Entry 7VR7 (electron microscopy, 3.49 A resolution); this record covers chain A.

# Chain A
Name: Excitatory amino acid transporter 2
From: Homo sapiens
Reference sequence: P43004 (EAA2_HUMAN); residues 1-574 here = UniProt positions 1-574
Amino-acid sequence (581 residues; each row starts with the number of its first residue):
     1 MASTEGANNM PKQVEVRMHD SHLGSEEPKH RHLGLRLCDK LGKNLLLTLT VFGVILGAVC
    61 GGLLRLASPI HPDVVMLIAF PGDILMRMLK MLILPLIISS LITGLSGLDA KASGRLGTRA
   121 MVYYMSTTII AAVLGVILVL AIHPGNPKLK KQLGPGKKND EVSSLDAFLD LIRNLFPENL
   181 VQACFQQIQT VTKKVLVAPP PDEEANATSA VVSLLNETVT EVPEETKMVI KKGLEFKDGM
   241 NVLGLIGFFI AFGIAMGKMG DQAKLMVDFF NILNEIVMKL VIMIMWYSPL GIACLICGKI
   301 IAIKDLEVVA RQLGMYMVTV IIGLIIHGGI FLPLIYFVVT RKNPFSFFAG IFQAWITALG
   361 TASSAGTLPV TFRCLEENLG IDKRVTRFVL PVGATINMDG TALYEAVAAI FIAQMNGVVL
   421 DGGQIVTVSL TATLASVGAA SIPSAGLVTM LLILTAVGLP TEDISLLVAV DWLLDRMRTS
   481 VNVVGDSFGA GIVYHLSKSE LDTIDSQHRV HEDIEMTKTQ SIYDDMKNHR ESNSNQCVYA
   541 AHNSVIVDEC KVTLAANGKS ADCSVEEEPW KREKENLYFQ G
Disordered / not traced: 1-43, 110-113, 148-162, 194-229, 501-581
Construct notes: expression tag (575-581)
Ligand contacts:
  - 9Z9 ((3beta,14beta,17beta,25R)-3-[4-methoxy-3-(methoxymethyl)butoxy]spirost-5-en): L96, I97, S100, L101, G104, L105, L108, D109, M121, I246, F388, V392, I396, L434, A435, V437, G438, S441, I442, V448, T449, L452
  - way-213613 (GJ0; (2S)-2-azanyl-4-[[4-[2-bromanyl-4,5-bis(fluoranyl)phenoxy]phenyl]amino]-4-oxidanylidene-butanoic acid): A362, S363, S364, M398, T401, Y404, A439, G446, L447, M450, I464, L467, V468, D471, D475, R478, T479, N482
  - 1,2-diacyl-sn-glycero-3-phosphocholine (PC1), molecule 1: L77, F80, P81, I84, M88, M91, F176, G247, F248, A251, I254, L280, M283, I284, W286, Y287
  - 1,2-diacyl-sn-glycero-3-phosphocholine (PC1), molecule 2: I129, V133, I137, I425, V426, L430
Swiss-Prot annotation at these positions:
  - binding site (L-aspartate): A362 to S364, T401, I442 to G446, D475, N482
  - binding site (Na(+)): G393, T395, N397, N482, D486
  - modified residue: S3 (Phosphoserine), S21 (Phosphoserine), S25 (Phosphoserine), S506 (Phosphoserine), S521 (Phosphoserine), S532 (Phosphoserine), S534 (Phosphoserine), Y539 (Phosphotyrosine), S544 (Phosphoserine), S560 (Phosphoserine), S564 (Phosphoserine)
  - lipidation: C38 (S-palmitoyl cysteine)
  - glycosylation (N-linked (GlcNAc...) asparagine): N206, N216
  - natural variant: G82 (G82R: In DEE41), L85 (L85P: In DEE41), P289 (P289R: In DEE41)
From the paper describing this entry:
  - binding site for cholesterol: W286
  - binding site for way-213613: S364, T401, I464, L467, V468, D475, R478, T479
  - specificity-determining residues: L467
  - post-translational modification sites: N206, N216 (proposed by the authors, not directly observed)
  - mutagenesis - W286A: unchanged expression
  - mutagenesis - W286A: unchanged localization
  - disease-associated variants - N206S: decreased localization (citing earlier work)

# Summary
Ligands of chain A: way-213613, compound 9Z9 and 1,2-diacyl-sn-glycero-3-phosphocholine. UniProt lists 11
L-aspartate-binding residues and 5 Na+-binding residues. The paper reports a binding site for way-213613 at
S364, T401 and I464 among others; N206S reduces localization.
Chain A is Excitatory amino acid transporter 2 (Homo sapiens); the structure, Inward-facing structure of human
EAAT2 in the WAY213613-bound state, was determined by electron microscopy together with 7VR8 from the same
study.
